PDB entry 3ZTJ | X-ray diffraction, 3.41 A resolution | chains B and C of the 12 polymer chains in the assembly

# Chain B
Name: Hemagglutinin HA2 chain
From: Influenza A virus
UniProt: P03437 (HEMA_I68A0); residues 1-175 here correspond to UniProt positions 346-520 (UniProt number = residue number + 345)
Amino-acid sequence (175 residues; each row starts with the number of its first residue):
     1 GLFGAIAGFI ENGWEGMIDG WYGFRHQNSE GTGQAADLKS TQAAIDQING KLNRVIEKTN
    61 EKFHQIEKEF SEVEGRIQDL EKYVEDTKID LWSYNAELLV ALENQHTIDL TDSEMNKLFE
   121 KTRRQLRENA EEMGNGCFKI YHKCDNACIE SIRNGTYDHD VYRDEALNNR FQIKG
Unresolved in the structure: 173-175
Disulfide bonds: C144-C148
Covalent attachments: N-acetylglucosamine (NAG) linked to N154
Curated features (UniProtKB/Swiss-Prot):
  - glycosylation: N154 (N-linked (GlcNAc...) asparagine)

# Chain C
Name: Hemagglutinin HA1 chain
From: Influenza A virus
UniProt: P03437 (HEMA_I68A0); residues 1-329 here correspond to UniProt positions 17-345 (UniProt number = residue number + 16)
Amino-acid sequence (329 residues; numbered 1 to 329; the number before each row is that of its first residue):
     1 QDLPGNDNST ATLCLGHHAV PNGTLVKTIT DDQIEVTNAT ELVQSSSTGK ICNNPHRILD
    61 GIDCTLIDAL LGDPHCDVFQ NETWDLFVER SKAFSNCYPY DVPDYASLRS LVASSGTLEF
   121 ITEGFTWTGV TQNGGSNACK RGPGSGFFSR LNWLTKSGST YPVLNVTMPN NDNFDKLYIW
   181 GIHHPSTNQE QTSLYVQASG RVTVSTRRSQ QTIIPNIGSR PWVRGLSSRI SIYWTIVKPG
   241 DVLVINSNGN LIAPRGYFKM RTGKSSIMRS DAPIDTCISE CITPNGSIPN DKPFQNVNKI
   301 TYGACPKYVK QNTLKLATGM RNVPEKQTR
Unresolved in the structure: 1-8, 325-329
Disulfide bonds: C52-C277, C64-C76, C97-C139, C281-C305
Covalent attachments: N-acetylglucosamine (NAG) linked to N38, N81, N285; glycan linked to N165
Curated features (UniProtKB/Swiss-Prot):
  - site: R329 (Cleavage)
  - glycosylation (N-linked (GlcNAc...) asparagine): N8, N22, N38, N81, N165, N285
What the authors report for this chain:
  - post-translational modification sites: N38

# Interface between chain B and chain C
Contacting residue pairs (8):
  S71(B) with K238(C), hydrogen bond (backbone-side chain)
  E72(B) with K238(C), salt bridge
  V73(B) with M260(C), hydrophobic
  E74(B) with S107(C)
  G75(B) with S107(C)
  R76(B) with S107(C), hydrogen bond (backbone-side chain)
  D79(B) with S110(C), hydrogen bond
  D90(B) with K307(C), salt bridge
Interface residues without a listed pair, chain C (6 interface residues in all): I236

# In short
8 residues of chain B face 6 of chain C across their interface, with 3 hydrogen bonds and 2 salt bridges.
Polar contacts include E72(B)-K238(C), D90(B)-K307(C) and S71(B)-K238(C). Covalently linked
N-acetylglucosamine: at N154(B). N-acetylglucosamine is covalently linked to N38(C), N81(C) and N285(C). The
paper reports a modification site at N38(C).
Here chain B is Hemagglutinin HA2 chain and chain C is Hemagglutinin HA1 chain, both from Influenza A virus.
Entry 3ZTJ (Structure of influenza A neutralizing antibody selected from cultures of single human plasma cells
in complex ...) was determined by X-ray diffraction (same publication as 3ZTN).
